8WJF - chains B and I of the 24 polymer chains in the assembly; structure by electron microscopy, 2.02 A resolution.

== Chain B (and I) ==
Protein: Peptide 10, Ferritin heavy chain
Organism: Homo sapiens
Notes: chain I of this document is another copy of the same molecule, construct and numbering; everything in this record applies to it too
UniProt: P02794 (FRIH_HUMAN); residues 1-183 here = UniProt positions 1-183
Sequence (206 residues; each row starts with the number of its first residue; numbers below 1 keep their minus sign (Asn-22 is residue -22)):
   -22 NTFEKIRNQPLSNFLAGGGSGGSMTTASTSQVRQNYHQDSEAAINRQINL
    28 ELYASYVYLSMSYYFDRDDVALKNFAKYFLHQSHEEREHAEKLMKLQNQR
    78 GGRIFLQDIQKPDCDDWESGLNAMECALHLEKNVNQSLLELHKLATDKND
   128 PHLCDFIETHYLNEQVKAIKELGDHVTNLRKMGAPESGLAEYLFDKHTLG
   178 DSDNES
Not modelled in the structure: -6 to 5, 178-183
Construct notes: engineered mutation Gln87 (Lys in P02794)
UniProt features mapped onto this chain:
  - binding site (Fe cation): Glu28, Glu63, His66, Glu108, Gln142
  - site: Arg23 (Essential for association with cargo receptor NCOA4)
  - modified residue: Met1 (N-acetylmethionine), Thr2 (N-acetylthreonine), Ser179 (Phosphoserine), Ser183 (Phosphoserine)
  - mutagenesis: Arg23 (R23A: Abrogates interaction with NCOA4. Fails to localize to punctate lysosomal structures), Glu28 (E28A: Reduces iron binding and oxidation rate; when associated with Q-87), Glu108 (E108A: No effect on iron binding but the oxidation rate is severely reduced; when associated with Q-87)

== How chain B and chain I interact ==
Residue-residue contacts (15; chain B residue first):
  Asp43(B) with Lys147(I)
  Asp45(B) with Asp151(I); Thr154(I), hydrogen bond (backbone-side chain)
  Asp46(B) with Thr154(I); Lys158(I)
  Ala48(B) with Asp151(I); Asn155(I), hydrogen bond (backbone-side chain)
  Gly165(B) with Lys158(I)
  Leu166(B) with Met159(I), hydrophobic
  Tyr169(B) with Asn155(I); Met159(I), hydrophobic; Phe171(I); His174(I); Thr175(I), hydrogen bond
  His174(B) with His174(I)
Interface residues without a listed pair, chain B (12 interface residues in all): Arg44, Val47, Leu170, Lys173
Interface residues without a listed pair, chain I (11 interface residues in all): Gly150, Leu170

== Summary ==
12 residues of chain B face 11 of chain I across their interface; the contacts include 3 hydrogen bonds. Among
the polar pairs are Asp45(B)-Thr154(I), Ala48(B)-Asn155(I) and Tyr169(B)-Thr175(I). Curated annotation
(UniProt) lists 5 Fe cation-binding residues and 3 mutagenesis sites on chain B.
Both chains are Peptide 10, Ferritin heavy chain (Homo sapiens). Entry 8WJF (Peptide 10/FTH1 complex) was
determined by electron microscopy, deposited together with 8WIQ and 8WIE.
